Entry 7JYI (electron microscopy, 3.40 A resolution); this record covers chains D and E of the 4 polymer chains in the assembly.

== Chain D ==
Molecule: M protein
Organism: Zika virus
UniProt: C8XPB1 (C8XPB1_ZIKV); residues 1-75 here correspond to UniProt positions 216-290 (UniProt number = residue number + 215)
Chain sequence (75 residues; each row starts with the number of its first residue):
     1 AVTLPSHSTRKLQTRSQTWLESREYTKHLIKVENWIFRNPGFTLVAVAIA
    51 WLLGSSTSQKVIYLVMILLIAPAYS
What the authors report for this chain:
  - mutagenesis - T57A, S58A: unchanged growth

== Chain E ==
Molecule: E Glycoprotein
Organism: Zika virus
UniProt: A0A140D2T1 (A0A140D2T1_ZIKV); residues 1-501 here correspond to UniProt positions 291-791 (UniProt number = residue number + 290)
Chain sequence (501 residues; row label = number of the first residue in the row):
     1 IRCIGVSNRDFVEGMSGGTWVDVVLEHGGCVTVMAQDKPTVDIELVTTTV
    51 SNMAEVRSYCYEASISDMASDSRCPTQGEAYLDKQSDTQYVCKRTLVDRG
   101 WGNGCGLFGKGSLVTCAKFACSKKMTGKSIQPENLEYRIMLSVHGSQHSG
   151 MIVNDTGYETDENRAKVEVTPNSPRAEATLGGFGSLGLDCEPRTGLDFSD
   201 LYYLTMNNKHWLVHKEWFHDIPLPWHAGADTGTPHWNNKEALVEFKDAHA
   251 KRQTVVVLGSQEGAVHTALAGALEAEMDGAKGKLFSGHLKCRLKMDKLRL
   301 KGVSYSLCTAAFTFTKIPAETLHGTVTVEVQYAGTDGPCKIPVQMAVDMQ
   351 TLTPVGRLITANPVITESTENSKMMLELDPPFGDSYIVIGVGDKKITHHW
   401 HRSGSTIGKAFEATVRGAKRMAVLGDTAWDFGSVGGVFNSLGKGIHQIFG
   451 AAFKSLFGGMSWFSQILIGTLLVWLGLNTKNGSISLTCLALGGVMIFLST
   501 A
Differences from the reference sequence: conflict Ala-120 (Thr410 in A0A140D2T1), Ile-317 (Val607 in A0A140D2T1)
Cystine bridges: Cys-3/Cys-30, Cys-60/Cys-121
What the authors report for this chain:
  - mutagenesis - H446A, F449A, F453A, W474A, W474H, W474R, F497A: abolished growth
  - mutagenesis - W474F, W474Y: unchanged growth

== Interface between chain D and chain E ==
Contacting residue pairs - 38 pairs, chain D then chain E:
  Ala-1(D) / Thr-267(E)
  Val-2(D) / Thr-267(E)
  Ser-16(D) / His-249(E)
  Gln-17(D) / Lys-246(E)
  Gln-17(D) / Asp-247(E)  hydrogen bond (side chain-backbone)
  Thr-18(D) / Lys-246(E)
  Trp-19(D) / Glu-244(E)
  Trp-19(D) / Lys-246(E)  hydrogen bond (backbone-side chain)
  Trp-19(D) / Val-256(E)  hydrophobic
  Leu-20(D) / Glu-244(E)
  Ser-22(D) / Glu-244(E)
  Arg-23(D) / Glu-240(E)
  Arg-23(D) / Ala-241(E)
  Arg-23(D) / Val-243(E)  hydrogen bond (side chain-backbone)
  Arg-23(D) / Glu-244(E)  salt bridge
  Trp-35(D) / Gly-459(E)  hydrogen bond (side chain-backbone)
  Arg-38(D) / Glu-216(E)  salt bridge
  Arg-38(D) / Asp-220(E)  salt bridge
  Asn-39(D) / Gly-458(E)
  Asn-39(D) / Gly-459(E)
  Gly-41(D) / Ser-455(E)
  Gly-41(D) / Leu-456(E)
  Phe-42(D) / Leu-456(E)  hydrogen bond (backbone-backbone)
  Phe-42(D) / Met-460(E)  hydrophobic
  Phe-42(D) / Ile-468(E)  hydrophobic
  Val-45(D) / Phe-457(E)  hydrophobic
  Ile-49(D) / Ile-468(E)  hydrophobic
  Ile-49(D) / Leu-471(E)  hydrophobic
  Ile-49(D) / Leu-472(E)  hydrophobic
  Ile-49(D) / Leu-475(E)  hydrophobic
  Leu-52(D) / Leu-475(E)  hydrophobic
  Leu-53(D) / Leu-471(E)  hydrophobic
  Leu-53(D) / Leu-475(E)  hydrophobic
  Tyr-74(D) / Gly-459(E)  hydrogen bond (side chain-backbone)
  Tyr-74(D) / Met-460(E)  hydrophobic
  Tyr-74(D) / Ser-461(E)
  Tyr-74(D) / Phe-463(E)
  Tyr-74(D) / Ser-464(E)
Other interface residues (no listed pair), chain D (25 interface residues in all): Arg-15, Glu-21, Asn-34, Ile-67, Ile-70, Ser-75
Other interface residues (no listed pair), chain E (31 interface residues in all): His-219, Leu-242, Leu-258, Leu-467, Trp-474, Thr-479, Thr-487

== Summary ==
25 residues of chain D and 31 residues of chain E are in contact; the contacts include 6 hydrogen bonds and 3
salt bridges. Among the polar pairs are Arg-23(D)/Glu-244(E), Arg-38(D)/Glu-216(E) and Arg-38(D)/Asp-220(E).
The paper reports that H446A, F449A and F453A of chain E, among others, abolish growth; T57A and S58A of chain
D leave growth unchanged; 11 substitutions were tested in all.
Chain D is M protein and chain E is E Glycoprotein, both from Zika virus; the structure, Subparticle Map of
ZIKV MR-766, was determined by electron microscopy.
